PDB entry 7TYL | electron microscopy, 3.30 A resolution | chains P and R of the 6 polymer chains in the assembly

== Chain P ==
Name: amylin peptide
Reference sequence: P12969 (IAPP_RAT); residues 1-37 here correspond to UniProt positions 38-74 (UniProt number = residue number + 37)
Amino-acid sequence (38 residues; each row starts with the number of its first residue):
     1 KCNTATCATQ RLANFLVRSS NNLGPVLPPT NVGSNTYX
Differences from the reference sequence: amidation (38)
Modified / non-standard residues: NH2 (amino group) at position 38
Cystine bridges: Cys2-Cys7
UniProt features mapped onto this chain:
  - modified residue: Tyr37 (Tyrosine amide)

== Chain R ==
Name: Calcitonin receptor
Source organism: Homo sapiens
Reference sequence: P30988 (CALCR_HUMAN), isoform P30988-2; residues 25-474 here = UniProt positions 25-474
Amino-acid sequence (501 residues; each row starts with the number of its first residue; numbers below 1 keep their minus sign (Met-7 is residue -7)):
    -7 MKTIIALSYI FCLVFADYKD DDDLEVLFQG PAAFSNQTYP TIEPKPFLYV VGRKKMMDAQ
    53 YKCYDRMQQL PAYQGEGPYC NRTWDGWLCW DDTPAGVLSY QFCPDYFPDF DPSEKVTKYC
   113 DEKGVWFKHP ENNRTWSNYT MCNAFTPEKL KNAYVLYYLA IVGHSLSIFT LVISLGIFVF
   173 FRSLGCQRVT LHKNMFLTYI LNSMIIIIHL VEVVPNGELV RRDPVSCKIL HFFHQYMMAC
   233 NYFWMLCEGI YLHTLIVVAV FTEKQRLRWY YLLGWGFPLV PTTIHAITRA VYFNDNCWLS
   293 VETHLLYIIH GPVMAALVVN FFFLLNIVRV LVTKMRETHE AESHMYLKAV KATMILVPLL
   353 GIQFVVFPWR PSNKMLGKIY DYVMHSLIHF QGFFVATIYC FCNNEVQTTV KRQWAQFKIQ
   413 WNQRWGRRPS NRSARAAAAA AEAGDIPIYI CHQELRNEPA NNQGEESAEI IPLNIIEQES
   473 SAPAGLEVLF QGPHHHHHHH H
Unresolved in the structure: -7 to 40, 410-493
Differences from the reference sequence: expression tag (-7 to 24, 475-493); conflict Leu447 (Pro in P30988)
Cystine bridges: Cys55-Cys81, Cys72-Cys112, Cys95-Cys134, Cys219-Cys289
UniProt features mapped onto this chain:
  - glycosylation (N-linked (GlcNAc...) asparagine): Asn28, Asn73, Asn125, Asn130
  - natural variant: Leu447 (L447P: Probable protective factor against osteoporosis)

== How chain P and chain R interact ==
Contacting residue pairs - 73 pairs, chain P then chain R:
  Lys1(P) - Val293(R)
  Lys1(P) - Glu294(R)  hydrogen bond (backbone-backbone)
  Lys1(P) - His296(R)
  Lys1(P) - Tyr299(R)
  Cys2(P) - Val293(R)  hydrogen bond (backbone-backbone)
  Cys2(P) - Tyr299(R)
  Asn3(P) - Tyr299(R)
  Asn3(P) - Pro360(R)
  Asn3(P) - Arg362(R)
  Thr4(P) - Tyr299(R)
  Ala5(P) - Phe356(R)
  Ala5(P) - Phe359(R)
  Ala5(P) - Tyr372(R)
  Ala5(P) - Met376(R)  hydrophobic
  Ala5(P) - Ile380(R)
  Thr6(P) - Met230(R)
  Thr6(P) - Tyr234(R)
  Thr6(P) - His302(R)  hydrogen bond
  Thr6(P) - Val305(R)
  Thr6(P) - Met306(R)
  Thr6(P) - Phe356(R)
  Cys7(P) - His302(R)
  Ala8(P) - His377(R)  hydrogen bond (backbone-side chain)
  Ala8(P) - Ile380(R)  hydrophobic
  Thr9(P) - His381(R)
  Gln10(P) - Gln227(R)  hydrogen bond
  Gln10(P) - Met230(R)  hydrogen bond
  Gln10(P) - Val293(R)
  Gln10(P) - His302(R)  hydrogen bond
  Arg11(P) - Val293(R)
  Leu12(P) - Ala145(R)
  Leu12(P) - Leu148(R)
  Leu12(P) - Tyr149(R)
  Leu12(P) - His377(R)
  Ala13(P) - Val206(R)  hydrophobic
  Asn14(P) - Leu291(R)
  Asn14(P) - Val293(R)
  Phe15(P) - Lys141(R)
  Phe15(P) - Leu142(R)  hydrophobic
  Phe15(P) - Ala145(R)  hydrophobic
  Leu16(P) - Ala145(R)  hydrophobic
  Leu16(P) - Tyr146(R)  hydrophobic
  Leu16(P) - Tyr149(R)  hydrophobic
  Leu16(P) - Val206(R)  hydrophobic
  Val17(P) - Val206(R)  hydrophobic
  Arg18(P) - Pro100(R)
  Ser19(P) - Thr138(R)
  Ser20(P) - Leu142(R)
  Ser20(P) - Tyr146(R)  hydrogen bond
  Asn22(P) - Val206(R)
  Asn22(P) - Pro207(R)
  Asn22(P) - Asn208(R)
  Asn22(P) - Gly209(R)
  Leu23(P) - Tyr146(R)  hydrophobic
  Leu23(P) - Tyr149(R)
  Leu23(P) - Pro207(R)  hydrophobic
  Gly24(P) - Tyr146(R)
  Pro29(P) - Asn135(R)
  Thr30(P) - Phe99(R)
  Thr30(P) - Asn135(R)
  Asn31(P) - Trp79(R)
  Val32(P) - Trp79(R)  hydrophobic
  Val32(P) - Tyr131(R)
  Val32(P) - Thr132(R)
  Val32(P) - Asn135(R)
  Ser34(P) - His121(R)
  Ser34(P) - Glu123(R)
  Thr36(P) - Trp79(R)
  Tyr37(P) - Gly78(R)
  Tyr37(P) - Trp79(R)  hydrophobic
  Tyr37(P) - Thr127(R)
  Tyr37(P) - Trp128(R)
  NH2_38(P) - Trp128(R)
Other interface residues (no listed pair), chain P (32 interface residues in all): Val26
Other interface residues (no listed pair), chain R (52 interface residues in all): Asp97, Asp101, Phe102, Asn124, Ser129, Ile198, Leu202, Ser292, Leu298, Leu309

== Summary ==
32 residues of chain P and 52 residues of chain R are in contact; the contacts include 8 hydrogen bonds. Among
the polar pairs are Thr6(P)-His302(R), Ala8(P)-His377(R) and Gln10(P)-Gln227(R).
Here chain P is amylin peptide and chain R is Calcitonin receptor (Homo sapiens). Entry 7TYL (Calcitonin
Receptor in complex with Gs and rat amylin peptide, bypass motif) was determined by electron microscopy
together with 7TYF, 7TYH, 7TYI, 7TYN, 7TYO, 7TYW and 3 further entries from the same study.
